PDB entry 6VM8 | X-ray diffraction, 2.41 A resolution | chains A and B of the 3 polymer chains in the assembly

[Chain A]
Name: MHC class I antigen, A-2 alpha chain
From: Homo sapiens
Reference sequence: A0A5B8RNS7 (A0A5B8RNS7_HUMAN); residues 1-275 here correspond to UniProt positions 25-299 (UniProt number = residue number + 24)
Sequence (275 residues; row label = number of the first residue in the row):
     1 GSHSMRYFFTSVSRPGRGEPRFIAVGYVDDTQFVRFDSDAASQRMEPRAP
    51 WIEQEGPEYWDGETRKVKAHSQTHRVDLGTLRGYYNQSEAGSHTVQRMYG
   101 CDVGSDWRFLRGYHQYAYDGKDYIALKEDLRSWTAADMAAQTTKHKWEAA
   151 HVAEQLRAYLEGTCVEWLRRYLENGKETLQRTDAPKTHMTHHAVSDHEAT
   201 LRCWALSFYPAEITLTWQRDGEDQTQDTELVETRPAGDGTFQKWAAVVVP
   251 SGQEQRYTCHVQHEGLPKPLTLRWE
Disulfides: Cys101-Cys164, Cys203-Cys259

[Chain B]
Name: Beta-2-microglobulin
From: Homo sapiens
Notes: engineered mutation(s): 0
Reference sequence: P61769 (B2MG_HUMAN); residues 2-100 here correspond to UniProt positions 21-119 (UniProt number = residue number + 19)
Sequence (100 residues; numbered 1 to 100; the number before each row is that of its first residue):
     1 MIQRTPKIQVYSRHPAENGKSNFLNCYVSGFHPSDIEVDLLKNGERIEKV
    51 EHSDLSFSKDWSFYLLYYTEFTPTEKDEYACRVNHVTLSQPKIVKWDRDM
Sequence notes: initiating methionine (1)
UniProt features mapped onto this chain:
  - modified residue: Gln3 (Pyrrolidone carboxylic acid)
  - glycosylation: Ile2 (N-linked (Glc) (glycation) isoleucine), Lys20 (N-linked (Glc) (glycation) lysine), Lys42 (N-linked (Glc) (glycation) lysine), Lys49 (N-linked (Glc) (glycation) lysine), Lys59 (N-linked (Glc) (glycation) lysine), Lys92 (N-linked (Glc) (glycation) lysine), Lys95 (N-linked (Glc) (glycation) lysine)
Disulfides: Cys26-Cys81

[Chain A / chain B interface]
Pairs across the interface (61; chain A residue first):
  Phe8(A) with Ser56(B); Phe57(B)
  Phe9(A) with Phe57(B)
  Thr10(A) with Leu55(B); Phe57(B); Phe63(B)
  Val12(A) with Ser34(B)
  Ile23(A) with Leu55(B)
  Val25(A) with Asp54(B); Leu55(B)
  Tyr27(A) with Ser56(B); Tyr64(B)
  Gln32(A) with Asp54(B), hydrogen bond
  Arg35(A) with Asp54(B), salt bridge
  Arg48(A) with Asp54(B), salt bridge
  His93(A) with Met1(B)
  Gln96(A) with His32(B), hydrogen bond; Phe57(B); Trp61(B), hydrogen bond (side chain-backbone); Phe63(B)
  Arg97(A) with Phe57(B)
  Met98(A) with Phe57(B), hydrophobic
  Gln115(A) with Trp61(B)
  Tyr116(A) with Trp61(B)
  Ala117(A) with Trp61(B), hydrophobic
  Asp119(A) with Met1(B); Ile2(B); His32(B)
  Gly120(A) with His32(B); Trp61(B)
  Lys121(A) with Ile2(B)
  Asp122(A) with Trp61(B), hydrogen bond
  Thr190(A) with Asp99(B), hydrogen bond
  His192(A) with Asp99(B), salt bridge
  Arg202(A) with Asp99(B), salt bridge; Met100(B)
  Trp204(A) with Asp99(B), hydrogen bond; Met100(B)
  Val231(A) with Gln9(B)
  Glu232(A) with Lys7(B), salt bridge; Gln9(B), hydrogen bond (backbone-side chain); Tyr27(B); Ser29(B), hydrogen bond
  Thr233(A) with Tyr27(B)
  Arg234(A) with Gln9(B), hydrogen bond; Tyr11(B); Tyr27(B); Met100(B), hydrogen bond (side chain-backbone)
  Pro235(A) with Tyr11(B), hydrogen bond (backbone-side chain); Asn25(B); Tyr27(B); Leu66(B), hydrophobic
  Ala236(A) with Arg13(B); Asn25(B), hydrogen bond (backbone-side chain)
  Gly237(A) with Arg13(B), hydrogen bond (backbone-side chain); Leu66(B)
  Asp238(A) with Arg13(B)
  Gln242(A) with Tyr11(B); Ser12(B), hydrogen bond (side chain-backbone); Arg13(B), hydrogen bond (side chain-backbone)
  Trp244(A) with Met100(B), hydrogen bond (side chain-backbone)
Also at the interface, not in a pair above, chain A (39 interface residues in all): Gln87, Ser92, Thr94, Leu206
Also at the interface, not in a pair above, chain B (26 interface residues in all): His14, Pro15, Pro33, Asp60

[Summary]
39 residues of chain A face 26 of chain B across their interface; the contacts include 16 hydrogen bonds and 5
salt bridges. Among the polar pairs are Arg35(A)-Asp54(B), Arg48(A)-Asp54(B) and His192(A)-Asp99(B).
Chain A is MHC class I antigen, A-2 alpha chain and chain B is Beta-2-microglobulin, both from Homo sapiens;
the structure, SILv44 T cell receptor bound to HLA-A2 presenting gp100T2M peptide (IMDQVPFSV), was determined
by X-ray diffraction together with 6VM7, 6VM9, 6VMA and 6VMC from the same study.
